8WHA - chains A and J of the 12 polymer chains in the assembly; structure by electron microscopy, 4.05 A resolution (low resolution: residue-level contacts below are approximate; hydrogen-bond / salt-bridge calls are withheld).

[Chain A]
Molecule: Histone H3.1
From: Arabidopsis thaliana
Reference sequence: P59226 (H31_ARATH); residues 0-135 here correspond to UniProt positions 1-136 (UniProt number = residue number + 1)
Chain sequence (136 residues; numbered 0 to 135; the number before each row is that of its first residue; numbering starts at 0):
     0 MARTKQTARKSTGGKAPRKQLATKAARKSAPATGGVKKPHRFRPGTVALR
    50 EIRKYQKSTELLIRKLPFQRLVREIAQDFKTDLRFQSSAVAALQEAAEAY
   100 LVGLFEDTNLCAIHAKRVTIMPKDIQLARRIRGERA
Unresolved in the structure: 0-40, 134-135
UniProt features mapped onto this chain:
  - site: Lys14 (Not N6-methylated), Lys27 (Not N6-acetylated), Ala31 (Recognition by ATXR5 and ATXR6), Lys36 (Not N6-acetylated)
  - modified residue: Lys4 (N6,N6,N6-trimethyllysine), Lys9 (N6,N6,N6-trimethyllysine), Ser10 (Phosphoserine), Thr11 (Phosphothreonine), Lys14 (N6-acetyllysine), Lys18 (N6-acetyllysine), Lys23 (N6-acetyllysine), Lys27 (N6,N6,N6-trimethyllysine), Ser28 (Phosphoserine), Lys36 (N6,N6,N6-trimethyllysine)

[Chain J]
Molecule: antisense strand (147-nt DNA)
Sequence (147 nucleotides; row label = number of the first residue in the row):
     1 ATCGGATGTATATATCTGACACGTGCCTGGAGACTAGGGAGTAATCCCCT
    51 TGGGCGGTTAAACGCGGGGGACAGCGCGTACGTGCGTTTAAGCGGTGCTA
   101 GAGCTGTCTACGACCAATTGAGCGGCCTCGGCACCGGGATTCTCGAT
Unresolved in the structure: 1, 144-147

[Interface between chain A and chain J]
Residue-residue contacts - 12 pairs, chain A then chain J:
  Arg63(A) with DA61(J)
  Arg72(A) with DT51(J)
  Arg83(A) with DT50(J); DT51(J)
  Phe84(A) with DT50(J); DT51(J)
  Gln85(A) with DT50(J)
  Arg116(A) with DA71(J)
  Val117(A) with DA71(J)
  Thr118(A) with DG70(J); DA71(J)
  Met120(A) with DC72(J)
Also at the interface, not in a pair above, chain A (14 interface residues in all): Phe41, Arg42, Pro43, Leu82, Ser86
Also at the interface, not in a pair above, chain J (8 interface residues in all): DG69, DT143

[In short]
The interface between chain A and chain J involves 14 residues on one side and 8 on the other.
Chain A is Histone H3.1 (Arabidopsis thaliana) and chain J is antisense strand (147-nt DNA); the structure,
Structure of DDM1-nucleosome complex in the ADP-BeFx state with DDM1 bound to SHL2 and SHL-2, was determined
by electron microscopy, deposited together with 8WH5, 8WH8, 8WH9 and 8WHB.
